PDB entry 1M9A | X-ray diffraction, 2.10 A resolution | chain A

== Chain A ==
Name: Glutathione S-Transferase 26 kDa
Source organism: Schistosoma japonicum
Notes: EC 2.5.1.18
Reference sequence: P08515 (GST26_SCHJA); numbering as in UniProt (aligned over 1-218)
Sequence (218 residues; each row starts with the number of its first residue):
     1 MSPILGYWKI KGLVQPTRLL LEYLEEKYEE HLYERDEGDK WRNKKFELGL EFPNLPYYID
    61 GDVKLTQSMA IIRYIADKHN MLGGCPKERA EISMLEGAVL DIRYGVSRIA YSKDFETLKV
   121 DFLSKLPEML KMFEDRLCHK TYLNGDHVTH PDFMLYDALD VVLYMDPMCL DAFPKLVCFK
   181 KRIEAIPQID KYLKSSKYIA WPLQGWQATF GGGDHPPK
Disordered / not traced: 217-218
UniProt features mapped onto this chain:
  - binding site (glutathione): Tyr-7, Trp-8, Trp-41 to Lys-45, Asn-54, Leu-55, Gln-67, Ser-68
  - binding site (substrate): Tyr-111

== Overview ==
From UniProt: 11 glutathione-binding residues and substrate-binding residue Tyr-111.
Chain A is Glutathione S-Transferase 26 kDa (Schistosoma japonicum); the structure, Crystal structure of the
26 kDa glutathione S-transferase from Schistosoma japonicum complexed with S-hexylglutathione, was determined
by X-ray diffraction together with 1M99 and 1M9B from the same study.
